PDB entry 8RHW | X-ray diffraction, 1.70 A resolution | chains A and C of the 4 polymer chains in the assembly

Chain A (and C):
Name: Pteridine reductase
Organism: Trypanosoma brucei brucei
Notes: chain C of this document is another copy of the same molecule, construct and numbering; everything in this record applies to it too
Reference sequence: O76290 (O76290_TRYBB); numbering as in UniProt (aligned over 1-268)
Amino-acid sequence (289 residues; each row starts with the number of its first residue; numbers below 1 keep their minus sign (Met-20 is residue -20)):
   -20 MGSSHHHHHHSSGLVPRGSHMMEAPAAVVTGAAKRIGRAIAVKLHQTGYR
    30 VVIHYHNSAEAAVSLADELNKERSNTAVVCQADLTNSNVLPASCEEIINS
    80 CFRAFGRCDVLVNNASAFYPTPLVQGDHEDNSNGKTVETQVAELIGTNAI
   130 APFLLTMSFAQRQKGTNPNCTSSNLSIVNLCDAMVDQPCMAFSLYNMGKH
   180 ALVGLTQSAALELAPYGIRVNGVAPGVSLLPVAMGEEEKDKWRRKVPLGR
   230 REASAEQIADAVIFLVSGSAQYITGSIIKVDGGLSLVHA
Not modelled in the structure: -20 to 1, 105-112, 143-151 (chain C: -20 to 1, 104-113, 143-151)
Construct notes: initiating methionine (-20); expression tag (-19 to 0)
Small-molecule neighbours:
  - 1-(5-methoxy-1H-benzimidazol-2-yl)guanidine (A1H0W): Ser95, Ala96, Phe97, Asp161, Tyr174, Gly205, Val206, Leu209, Met213, Trp221
  - NADPH (NDP; NADPH dihydro-nicotinamide-adenine-dinucleotide phosphate): Gly10, Lys13, Arg14, Ile15, Gly16, His33, Tyr34, His35, Asn36, Ser37, Ala61, Asp62, Leu63, Thr64, Asn93, Ala94, Ser95, Ala96, Thr126, Leu159, Cys160, Asp161, Tyr174, Lys178, Pro204, Gly205, Val206, Ser207, Leu208

Interface between chain A and chain C:
Pairs across the interface (72):
  Asn65(A) - Glu117(C)  hydrogen bond
  Asn65(A) - Val120(C)
  Ser66(A) - Glu117(C)
  Asn67(A) - Glu117(C)
  Pro70(A) - Val116(C)  hydrophobic
  Pro70(A) - Glu117(C)
  Pro101(A) - Met136(C)
  Pro101(A) - Glu191(C)
  Leu102(A) - Phe132(C)  hydrophobic
  Leu102(A) - Met136(C)
  Leu102(A) - Ala188(C)  hydrophobic
  Leu102(A) - Glu191(C)  hydrogen bond (backbone-side chain)
  Val103(A) - Gln140(C)
  Gln104(A) - Gln140(C)  hydrogen bond (backbone-side chain)
  Val116(A) - Pro70(C)  hydrophobic
  Val116(A) - Phe132(C)  hydrophobic
  Val116(A) - Leu133(C)  hydrophobic
  Glu117(A) - Asn67(C)
  Glu117(A) - Pro70(C)
  Val120(A) - Ile129(C)  hydrophobic
  Ala128(A) - Met176(C)
  Phe132(A) - Leu102(C)  hydrophobic
  Phe132(A) - Val116(C)  hydrophobic
  Phe132(A) - Ser172(C)
  Phe132(A) - Leu173(C)  hydrophobic
  Phe132(A) - Met176(C)  hydrophobic
  Leu133(A) - Val116(C)  hydrophobic
  Leu133(A) - Glu117(C)
  Met136(A) - Leu102(C)
  Ala139(A) - Val103(C)  hydrophobic
  Gln140(A) - Leu102(C)
  Gln140(A) - Val103(C)
  Val164(A) - Gln186(C)  hydrogen bond (backbone-side chain)
  Asp165(A) - Gln186(C)  hydrogen bond
  Pro167(A) - Ser187(C)
  Pro167(A) - Leu190(C)
  Met169(A) - Leu190(C)
  Met169(A) - Glu191(C)
  Ala170(A) - Glu191(C)
  Ser172(A) - Phe132(C)
  Ser172(A) - Ser187(C)
  Ser172(A) - Glu191(C)
  Leu173(A) - Phe132(C)  hydrophobic
  Asn175(A) - Gly183(C)
  Asn175(A) - Ser187(C)  hydrogen bond
  Met176(A) - Ala128(C)
  Met176(A) - Phe132(C)  hydrophobic
  Met176(A) - Ala180(C)
  Met176(A) - Leu184(C)
  His179(A) - His179(C)
  His179(A) - Gly183(C)
  His179(A) - Gln186(C)  hydrogen bond
  Ala180(A) - Met176(C)
  Gly183(A) - Asn175(C)
  Gly183(A) - His179(C)
  Leu184(A) - Met176(C)
  Gln186(A) - Val164(C)
  Gln186(A) - Asp165(C)  hydrogen bond
  Gln186(A) - His179(C)  hydrogen bond
  Ser187(A) - Pro167(C)
  Ser187(A) - Ser172(C)
  Ser187(A) - Asn175(C)  hydrogen bond
  Ala188(A) - Leu102(C)  hydrophobic
  Leu190(A) - Pro167(C)
  Leu190(A) - Met169(C)  hydrophobic
  Glu191(A) - Pro101(C)
  Glu191(A) - Leu102(C)  hydrogen bond (side chain-backbone)
  Glu191(A) - Met169(C)
  Glu191(A) - Ala170(C)
  Glu191(A) - Ser172(C)
  Leu192(A) - Leu102(C)  hydrophobic
  Leu192(A) - Val103(C)  hydrophobic
Other interface residues (no listed pair), chain A (44 interface residues in all): Leu69, Ile124, Ile129, Thr135, Cys168, Phe171, Val182, Tyr195
Other interface residues (no listed pair), chain C (41 interface residues in all): Asn65, Ser66, Ile124, Thr135, Cys168, Phe171, Val182, Leu192, Tyr195

Summary:
44 residues of chain A and 41 residues of chain C are in contact, with 11 hydrogen bonds. Polar pairs include
Asn65(A)-Glu117(C), Leu102(A)-Glu191(C) and Gln104(A)-Gln140(C). Bound to chain A: NADPH and
1-(5-methoxy-1H-benzimidazol-2-yl)guanidine.
Chain A and chain C are both Pteridine reductase (Trypanosoma brucei brucei); the structure, Crystal Structure
of Trypanosoma brucei PTR1 in complex with the cofactor and inhibitor P31, was determined by X-ray
diffraction, deposited together with 8RHT, 8RHU, 8RHV, 8RHX and 8RHY.
